3SBR - chains A and B; structure by X-ray diffraction, 2.24 A resolution.

== Chain A (and B) ==
Protein: Nitrous-oxide reductase
Organism: Pseudomonas stutzeri
Notes: EC 1.7.99.6; chain B of this document is another copy of the same molecule, construct and numbering; everything in this record applies to it too
Reference sequence: P19573 (NOSZ_PSEST); residues 1-638 here = UniProt positions 1-638
Chain sequence (638 residues; each row starts with the number of its first residue):
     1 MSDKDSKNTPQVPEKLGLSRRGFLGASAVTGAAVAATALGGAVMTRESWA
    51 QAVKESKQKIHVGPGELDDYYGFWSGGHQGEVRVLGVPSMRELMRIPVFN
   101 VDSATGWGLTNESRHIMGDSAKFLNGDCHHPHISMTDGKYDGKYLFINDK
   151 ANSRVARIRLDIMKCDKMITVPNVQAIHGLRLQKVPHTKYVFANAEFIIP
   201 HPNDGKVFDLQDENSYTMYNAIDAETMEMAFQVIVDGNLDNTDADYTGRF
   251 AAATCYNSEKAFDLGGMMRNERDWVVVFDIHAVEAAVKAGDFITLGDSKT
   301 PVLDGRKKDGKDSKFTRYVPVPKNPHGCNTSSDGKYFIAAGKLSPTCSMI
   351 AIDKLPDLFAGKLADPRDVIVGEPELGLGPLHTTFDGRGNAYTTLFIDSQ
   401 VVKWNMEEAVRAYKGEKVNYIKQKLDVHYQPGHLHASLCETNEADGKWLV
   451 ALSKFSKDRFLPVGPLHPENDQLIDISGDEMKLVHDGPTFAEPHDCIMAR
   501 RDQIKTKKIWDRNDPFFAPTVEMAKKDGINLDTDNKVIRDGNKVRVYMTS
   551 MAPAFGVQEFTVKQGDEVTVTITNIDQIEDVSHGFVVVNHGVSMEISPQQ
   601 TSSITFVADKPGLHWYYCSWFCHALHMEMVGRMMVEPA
Unresolved in the structure: 1-57
Metal / ion sites: [4Cu:2S] cluster: His129, His130, His178, His326, His382, His433, His494; Ca2+: Tyr256, Glu259, Met267, Asp273, Asn324; K+ site 1: Lys454, Glu469; K+ site 2: Asp580 (shared with Lys454(B), Glu469(B) of chain B); dinuclear copper ion: His583, Cys618, Trp620, Cys622, His626, Met629
Small-molecule neighbours: CUK ([4Cu:2S] cluster): His129, His130, His178, Asn241, His326, His382, Gly432, His433, Lys454, His494
Swiss-Prot annotation at these positions:
  - binding site (Cu cation): His129, His130, His178, His326, His382, His433, His494, His583, Cys618, Trp620, Cys622, His626, Met629
  - binding site (Ca(2+)): Tyr256, Glu259, Met267, Asp273, Asn324, Lys454, Glu469

== Chain A / chain B interface ==
Contacting residue pairs (276; chain A residue first):
  His61(A) with His61(B)
  Pro64(A) with Arg459(B); Val484(B); His485(B); Asp486(B)
  Gly65(A) with Arg459(B); Asp486(B)
  Glu66(A) with Arg459(B)
  Leu67(A) with Asp458(B); Arg459(B); Phe460(B)
  Asp68(A) with Leu461(B)
  Tyr70(A) with Leu461(B)
  Tyr71(A) with Leu461(B); Pro462(B), hydrogen bond (side chain-backbone)
  His78(A) with Ser103(B), hydrogen bond (backbone-side chain); Ala104(B), hydrogen bond (backbone-backbone); Ser619(B), hydrogen bond (side chain-backbone); Trp620(B)
  Gln79(A) with Arg95(B); Asp102(B); Ser103(B); Ala104(B)
  Glu81(A) with Arg95(B), salt bridge
  Arg83(A) with Arg95(B)
  Val84(A) with Val463(B), hydrophobic
  Arg91(A) with Phe460(B); Asp486(B), hydrogen bond (side chain-backbone); Pro488(B)
  Glu92(A) with Arg95(B), salt bridge; Pro488(B)
  Leu93(A) with Phe460(B), hydrophobic; Leu461(B), hydrophobic; Val463(B), hydrophobic; Pro468(B)
  Met94(A) with Val463(B), hydrophobic; Leu466(B); His467(B); Pro468(B); Phe490(B), hydrophobic
  Arg95(A) with Gln79(B); Glu81(B), salt bridge; Arg83(B); Glu92(B), salt bridge; Arg95(B); Phe490(B)
  Asp102(A) with Gln79(B); Phe490(B)
  Ser103(A) with His78(B), hydrogen bond (side chain-backbone); Gln79(B); Leu124(B); Asn125(B); Gly126(B), hydrogen bond (side chain-backbone)
  Ala104(A) with His78(B), hydrogen bond (backbone-backbone); Gln79(B); Ala491(B), hydrophobic
  Thr105(A) with Leu466(B)
  Leu109(A) with Leu124(B), hydrophobic
  Phe123(A) with Asn589(B); His590(B); Gly591(B)
  Leu124(A) with Ser103(B); Leu109(B), hydrophobic; Leu124(B), hydrophobic
  Asn125(A) with Ser103(B); Gly591(B); Val592(B); Ser593(B)
  Gly126(A) with Ser103(B), hydrogen bond (backbone-side chain)
  Asp127(A) with Tyr617(B), hydrogen bond
  Lys150(A) with Tyr617(B); Met627(B)
  Ala151(A) with Val586(B), hydrophobic; Val588(B); Asn589(B), hydrogen bond (backbone-backbone); Tyr617(B), hydrogen bond (backbone-side chain)
  Asn152(A) with Asn589(B), hydrogen bond (side chain-backbone); His590(B); Gly591(B), hydrogen bond (side chain-backbone)
  Ser153(A) with Val588(B); Asn589(B), hydrogen bond
  Ile162(A) with Pro465(B)
  Met163(A) with Val463(B)
  Val174(A) with Asn589(B)
  Gln175(A) with Val588(B); Leu613(B); His614(B); Trp615(B)
  Ala176(A) with Val588(B)
  His178(A) with Met627(B)
  Glu196(A) with Met627(B)
  Phe197(A) with Trp615(B); Tyr617(B), hydrophobic
  Ile198(A) with Leu613(B); Trp615(B), hydrogen bond (backbone-side chain)
  Ile199(A) with Trp615(B)
  Pro200(A) with Leu613(B)
  Asn203(A) with Pro611(B); Gly612(B); Leu613(B), hydrogen bond (side chain-backbone)
  Asp204(A) with Pro611(B); Gly612(B)
  Gly205(A) with Gly612(B); Val635(B); Pro637(B)
  Phe208(A) with Gly612(B); Leu613(B); Met634(B), hydrophobic; Val635(B)
  Leu210(A) with Leu613(B), hydrophobic; Trp615(B), hydrophobic
  Asp240(A) with Met627(B)
  Tyr256(A) with Met627(B), hydrogen bond (side chain-backbone); Glu628(B)
  Phe262(A) with Arg632(B)
  Leu264(A) with Pro553(B), hydrophobic; Leu625(B), hydrophobic; Glu628(B)
  Met267(A) with Glu628(B); Val630(B), hydrophobic
  Met268(A) with Leu625(B), hydrophobic
  Asn324(A) with Glu628(B), hydrogen bond
  His326(A) with Met627(B)
  Lys342(A) with Ala624(B); Met627(B); Glu628(B), salt bridge
  Leu381(A) with Phe621(B), hydrophobic
  Phe396(A) with Phe621(B), hydrophobic; His623(B); Ala624(B)
  Ile397(A) with Ala624(B), hydrophobic
  Lys454(A) with Phe621(B)
  Phe455(A) with Asp580(B); Cys622(B)
  Ser456(A) with Asp580(B), hydrogen bond (backbone-side chain)
  Lys457(A) with Asp580(B), hydrogen bond (backbone-side chain)
  Asp458(A) with Leu67(B)
  Arg459(A) with Pro64(B); Gly65(B); Glu66(B); Leu67(B)
  Phe460(A) with Leu67(B); Arg91(B)
  Leu461(A) with Leu67(B), hydrophobic; Asp68(B); Tyr70(B); Tyr71(B), hydrophobic; Leu93(B), hydrophobic
  Pro462(A) with Tyr71(B), hydrogen bond (backbone-side chain); Thr506(B)
  Val463(A) with Tyr71(B), hydrophobic; Val84(B), hydrophobic; Leu93(B), hydrophobic; Met94(B), hydrophobic; Met163(B)
  Gly464(A) with Thr506(B); Lys507(B)
  Pro465(A) with Ile162(B); Lys507(B); Lys508(B); Trp510(B)
  Leu466(A) with Met94(B); Thr105(B); Lys164(B); Ser582(B); Glu595(B); Ser597(B); Trp620(B)
  His467(A) with Met94(B); Asp580(B), salt bridge
  Pro468(A) with Leu93(B); Met94(B)
  Leu483(A) with Pro64(B), hydrophobic
  Val484(A) with Pro64(B)
  His485(A) with Pro64(B); Arg91(B)
  Asp486(A) with Pro64(B); Arg91(B), hydrogen bond (backbone-side chain)
  Pro488(A) with Arg91(B); Glu92(B); Leu93(B), hydrophobic
  Phe490(A) with Met94(B), hydrophobic; Arg95(B); Asp102(B)
  Ala491(A) with Ala104(B), hydrophobic
  Glu492(A) with Ser619(B); Trp620(B); Phe621(B), hydrogen bond (side chain-backbone)
  Arg501(A) with Leu461(B)
  Thr506(A) with Pro462(B); Gly464(B)
  Lys507(A) with Gly464(B); Pro465(B)
  Lys508(A) with Pro465(B)
  Trp510(A) with Pro465(B)
  Pro553(A) with Leu264(B), hydrophobic
  Glu559(A) with Phe262(B)
  Asp580(A) with Phe455(B); Ser456(B), hydrogen bond (side chain-backbone); Lys457(B), hydrogen bond (side chain-backbone); His467(B), salt bridge
  Ser582(A) with Leu466(B)
  Val586(A) with Ala151(B), hydrophobic
  Val588(A) with Ala151(B); Ser153(B); Gln175(B); Ala176(B)
  Asn589(A) with Phe123(B); Ala151(B), hydrogen bond (backbone-backbone); Asn152(B), hydrogen bond (backbone-side chain); Ser153(B), hydrogen bond; Val174(B); Gln175(B)
  His590(A) with Phe123(B); Asn152(B)
  Gly591(A) with Phe123(B); Asn125(B); Asn152(B), hydrogen bond (backbone-side chain)
  Val592(A) with Asn125(B)
  Ser593(A) with Asn125(B)
  Ser597(A) with Pro465(B); Leu466(B)
  Pro611(A) with Asn203(B); Asp204(B)
  Gly612(A) with Asn203(B); Asp204(B); Gly205(B); Phe208(B)
  Leu613(A) with Gln175(B); Ile198(B); Pro200(B); Asn203(B), hydrogen bond (backbone-side chain); Phe208(B); Leu210(B), hydrophobic
  His614(A) with Gln175(B), hydrogen bond; Asn203(B)
  Trp615(A) with Gln175(B); Phe197(B); Ile198(B), hydrogen bond (side chain-backbone); Ile199(B); Leu210(B), hydrophobic
  Tyr617(A) with Asp127(B), hydrogen bond; Lys150(B); Ala151(B), hydrogen bond (side chain-backbone); Phe197(B), hydrophobic
  Ser619(A) with His78(B), hydrogen bond (backbone-side chain); Glu492(B)
  Trp620(A) with His78(B); Leu466(B), hydrophobic; Glu492(B)
  Phe621(A) with Phe396(B), hydrophobic; Lys454(B); Phe455(B); Glu492(B), hydrogen bond (backbone-side chain)
  Cys622(A) with Phe455(B)
  His623(A) with Phe396(B)
  Ala624(A) with Lys342(B); Phe396(B)
  Leu625(A) with Met268(B), hydrophobic; Leu343(B), hydrophobic
  Met627(A) with His178(B); Glu196(B); Asp240(B); Tyr256(B); Lys342(B)
  Glu628(A) with Leu264(B); Met267(B); Asn324(B), hydrogen bond; Lys342(B), salt bridge
  Val630(A) with Met267(B), hydrophobic
  Arg632(A) with Phe262(B)
  Met634(A) with Phe208(B), hydrophobic
  Val635(A) with Gly205(B); Phe208(B)
  Pro637(A) with Asp204(B); Gly205(B)
Interface residues without a listed pair, chain A (132 interface residues in all): Gly86, Val101, Asp161, Lys164, Asp263, Leu343, Glu469, Ile509, Glu579, Val581, Val587, Glu595
Interface residues without a listed pair, chain B (133 interface residues in all): Val101, Asp161, Lys206, His326, Leu381, Ile397, Glu469, Leu483, Arg501, Ile509, Gln558, Glu559, Val581, Val587, Pro598, Glu636

== Summary ==
Chain A and chain B form an interface of 132 and 133 residues respectively, with 38 hydrogen bonds and 8 salt
bridges. Among the polar pairs are Glu81(A)-Arg95(B), Glu92(A)-Arg95(B) and Lys342(A)-Glu628(B). Ligands of
chain A: compound CUK.
Chain A and chain B are both Nitrous-oxide reductase (Pseudomonas stutzeri); the structure, Pseudomonas
stutzeri nitrous oxide reductase, P1 crystal form with substrate, was determined by X-ray diffraction,
deposited together with 3SBP and 3SBQ.
